3BH6 - chains A and B; structure by X-ray diffraction, 2.60 A resolution.

Chain A:
Molecule: ADP-ribosylation factor-like protein 3
Organism: Mus musculus
UniProtKB: Q9WUL7 (ARL3_MOUSE); numbering as in UniProt (aligned over 17-177)
Chain sequence (164 residues; numbered 14 to 177; the number before each row is that of its first residue):
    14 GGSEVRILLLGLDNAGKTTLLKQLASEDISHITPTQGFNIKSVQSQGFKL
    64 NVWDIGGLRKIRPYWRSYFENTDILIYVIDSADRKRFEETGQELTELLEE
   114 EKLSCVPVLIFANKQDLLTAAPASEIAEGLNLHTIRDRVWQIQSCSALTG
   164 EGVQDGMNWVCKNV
Not modelled in the structure: 14-16
Differences from the reference sequence: expression tag (14-16); engineered mutation Leu71 (Gln in Q9WUL7)
Metal / ion sites: Mg2+: Thr31, Thr48 (together with GMP-PNP)
Small-molecule neighbours: GMP-PNP: Leu25, Asp26, Asn27, Ala28, Gly29, Lys30, Thr31, Thr32, Ile45, Thr46, Pro47, Thr48, Asp67, Ile68, Gly69, Gly70, Leu71, Asn126, Lys127, Asp129, Leu130, Ser159, Ala160, Leu161
Curated features (UniProtKB/Swiss-Prot):
  - binding site (GTP): Gly24 to Thr31, Thr48, Gly70, Asn126 to Asp129, Ser159 to Leu161
  - binding site (Mg(2+)): Thr31, Thr48
  - mutagenesis: Thr31 (T31N: Inhibits interaction with PDE6D), Gln49 (Q49L: Does not reduce the interaction with RP2), Lys98 (K98Q: Does not reduce the interaction with RP2), Glu164 (E164A: Reduces the interaction with RP2; when associated with A-168), Asp168 (D168A: Reduces the interaction with RP2; when associated with A-164)

Chain B:
Molecule: Protein XRP2
Organism: Homo sapiens
UniProtKB: O75695 (XRP2_HUMAN); residue numbers follow UniProt; this construct covers 1-350
Chain sequence (352 residues; each row starts with the number of its first residue; numbers below 1 keep their minus sign (Gly-1 is residue -1)):
    -1 GSMGCFFSKRRKADKESRPENEEERPKQYSWDQREKVDPKDYMFSGLKDE
    49 TVGRLPGTVAGQQFLIQDCENCNIYIFDHSATVTIDDCTNCIIFLGPVKG
    99 SVFFRNCRDCKCTLACQQFRVRDCRKLEVFLCCATQPIIESSSNIKFGCF
   149 QWYYPELAFQFKDAGLSIFNNTWSNIHDFTPVSGELNWSLLPEDAVVQDY
   199 VPIPTTEELKAVRVSTEANRSIVPISRGQRQKSSDESCLVVLFAGDYTIA
   249 NARKLIDEMVGKGFFLVQTKEVSMKAEDAQRVFREKAPDFLPLLNKGPVI
   299 ALEFNGDGAVEVCQLIVNEIFNGTKMFVSESKETASGDVDSFYNFADIQM
   349 GI
Not modelled in the structure: -1 to 36
Differences from the reference sequence: expression tag (-1 to 0)
Small-molecule neighbours: GMP-PNP: Gly98, Ser99, Gln115, Gln116, Arg118
Curated features (UniProtKB/Swiss-Prot):
  - binding site (GTP): Gly98, Ser99, Gln115 to Arg118
  - lipidation: Gly2 (N-myristoyl glycine), Cys3 (S-palmitoyl cysteine)
  - natural variant: Ser6 (deletion: In RP2), Cys67 (C67Y: In RP2), Cys86 (C86Y: In RP2), Pro95 (P95L: In RP2; uncertain significance), Cys108 (C108G: In RP2; C108Y: In RP2), Arg118 (R118C: In RP2; R118H: In RP2; R118L: In RP2), Ile137 (deletion: In RP2), Glu138 (E138G: In RP2), Leu188 (L188P: In RP2), Leu253 (L253R: In RP2), Arg282 (R282W: Reduces affinity for ARL3 3-fold)
  - mutagenesis: Gly2 (G2A: Loss of membrane association), Cys3 (C3S: Targeting to internal membranes. Loss of targeting to the plasma membrane), Ser28 (S28A: Reduces affinity for mouse ARL3; when associated with A-29), Trp29 (W29A: Reduces affinity for mouse ARL3; when associated with A-28), Gln31 (Q31A: Does not reduce affinity for mouse ARL3; when associated with A-32), Arg32 (R32A: Does not reduce affinity for mouse ARL3; when associated with A-31), Phe101 (F101A: Reduces affinity for mouse ARL3), Gln115 (Q115A: Reduces affinity for mouse ARL3), Gln116 (Q116A: Reduces affinity and GTP-hydrolysis rate for mouse ARL3), Arg118 (R118A: Reduces affinity and GTP-hydrolysis rate for mouse ARL3), Arg120 (R120H: Reduces affinity for mouse ARL3; when associated with S-121), Asp121 (D121S: Reduces affinity for mouse ARL3; when associated with H-120), 1 further mutagenesis entry in UniProt

Interface between chain A and chain B:
Residue-residue contacts (48; chain A residue first):
  Asp26(A) with Phe101(B); Arg118(B)
  Asn27(A) with Ser99(B), hydrogen bond; Gln116(B); Arg118(B), hydrogen bond
  Lys35(A) with Gly349(B), hydrogen bond (side chain-backbone); Ile350(B), hydrogen bond (side chain-backbone)
  Glu40(A) with Ile350(B)
  Ser43(A) with Gln115(B)
  His44(A) with Thr133(B); Asn168(B); Met348(B)
  Ile45(A) with Gln115(B); Gln116(B), hydrogen bond (backbone-side chain); Thr133(B)
  Thr46(A) with Gln116(B); Thr133(B); Gln134(B)
  Pro47(A) with Gln116(B); Arg118(B)
  Gln49(A) with Gln134(B), hydrogen bond; His175(B), hydrogen bond; Phe177(B)
  Lys54(A) with Ile350(B), hydrogen bond (side chain-backbone)
  Leu71(A) with Glu138(B); Phe177(B), hydrophobic
  Arg72(A) with Arg120(B); Asp121(B), salt bridge; Glu138(B), hydrogen bond (backbone-side chain); Ser139(B), hydrogen bond
  Lys73(A) with Glu138(B), hydrogen bond (backbone-side chain); Phe177(B); Thr178(B)
  Ala95(A) with Gln61(B)
  Asp96(A) with Arg103(B), salt bridge
  Lys98(A) with Gln65(B), hydrogen bond; Asp84(B), salt bridge; Arg103(B)
  Arg99(A) with Phe101(B); Arg103(B); Arg120(B)
  Glu102(A) with Arg120(B), salt bridge
  Leu130(A) with Ala79(B), hydrophobic; Thr80(B)
  Leu131(A) with Tyr40(B), hydrophobic; Gln60(B); Gln61(B)
  Thr132(A) with Gln61(B), hydrogen bond
Also at the interface, not in a pair above, chain A (29 interface residues in all): Thr31, Ile42, Thr48, Asn52, Ile74, Arg75, Leu161
Also at the interface, not in a pair above, chain B (30 interface residues in all): Thr82, Lys97, Ala132, Ile136

In short:
Chain A and chain B form an interface of 29 and 30 residues respectively; the contacts include 13 hydrogen
bonds and 4 salt bridges. Among the polar pairs are Arg72(A)-Asp121(B), Asp96(A)-Arg103(B) and
Lys98(A)-Asp84(B). GMP-PNP is bound between chain A and chain B.
Chain A is ADP-ribosylation factor-like protein 3 (Mus musculus) and chain B is Protein XRP2 (Homo sapiens);
the structure, Crystal structure of the RP2-Arl3 complex bound to GppNHp, was determined by X-ray diffraction,
deposited together with 3BH7.
